9NND - chains a and c of the 6 polymer chains in the assembly; structure by electron microscopy, 2.13 A resolution.

== Chain a (and c) ==
Molecule: Endogenous retrovirus group K member 7 Pol protein
From: Homo sapiens
Notes: EC 2.7.7.49, 3.1.26.4; chain c of this document is another copy of the same molecule, construct and numbering; everything in this record applies to it too
UniProtKB: P63135 (POK7_HUMAN); residues 466-699 here correspond to UniProt positions 1226-1459 (UniProt number = residue number + 760)
Chain sequence (248 residues; row label = number of the first residue in the row):
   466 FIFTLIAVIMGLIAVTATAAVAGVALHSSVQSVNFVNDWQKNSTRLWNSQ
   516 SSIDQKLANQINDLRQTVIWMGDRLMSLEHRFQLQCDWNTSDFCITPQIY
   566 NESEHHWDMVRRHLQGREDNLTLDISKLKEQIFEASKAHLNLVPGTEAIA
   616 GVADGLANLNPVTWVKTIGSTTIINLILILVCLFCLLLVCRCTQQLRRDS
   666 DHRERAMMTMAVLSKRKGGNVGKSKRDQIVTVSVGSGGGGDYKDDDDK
Disordered / not traced: 619-713
Disulfides: C551-C559
Covalently attached groups: N-acetylglucosamine (NAG) linked to N507, N554, N585; glycan linked to N566
Differences from the reference sequence: expression tag (700-713)

== Chain a / chain c interface ==
Residue-residue contacts (57; chain a residue first):
  F466(a) - V533(c)
  F466(a) - I534(c)  hydrophobic
  F468(a) - M541(c)  hydrophobic
  A472(a) - D589(c)
  A472(a) - S591(c)
  V473(a) - E595(c)
  I474(a) - E595(c)  hydrogen bond (backbone-side chain)
  T509(a) - Q548(c)
  T509(a) - F598(c)
  R510(a) - F598(c)
  R510(a) - E599(c)  salt bridge
  W512(a) - H545(c)  hydrogen bond (backbone-side chain)
  N513(a) - H545(c)
  N513(a) - Q548(c)  hydrogen bond
  N513(a) - K594(c)
  N513(a) - F598(c)
  S514(a) - H545(c)
  S514(a) - S591(c)  hydrogen bond (backbone-side chain)
  S514(a) - K594(c)
  S514(a) - E595(c)
  Q515(a) - M541(c)
  Q515(a) - H545(c)  hydrogen bond
  Q515(a) - K594(c)  hydrogen bond (backbone-side chain)
  S516(a) - M541(c)
  S516(a) - I590(c)
  S516(a) - S591(c)
  S517(a) - E583(c)
  I518(a) - I534(c)
  I518(a) - G537(c)
  I518(a) - D538(c)
  A523(a) - I534(c)  hydrophobic
  I526(a) - R530(c)  hydrogen bond (backbone-side chain)
  N527(a) - R530(c)
  L529(a) - R530(c)
  L529(a) - V533(c)  hydrophobic
  T532(a) - V533(c)
  M536(a) - V533(c)
  M536(a) - M536(c)
  M536(a) - G537(c)
  M536(a) - L540(c)
  R539(a) - L540(c)
  R539(a) - E544(c)  salt bridge
  L543(a) - L540(c)  hydrophobic
  L543(a) - L543(c)  hydrophobic
  L543(a) - E544(c)
  R546(a) - F547(c)
  R546(a) - Q548(c)
  W553(a) - A603(c)
  W553(a) - L607(c)
  W553(a) - V608(c)  hydrophobic
  N554(a) - H604(c)
  S556(a) - Q548(c)  hydrogen bond (backbone-side chain)
  S556(a) - K602(c)
  S556(a) - A603(c)  hydrogen bond (side chain-backbone)
  D557(a) - Q548(c)  hydrogen bond (backbone-side chain)
  D557(a) - F598(c)
  D557(a) - K602(c)  salt bridge
Interface residues without a listed pair, chain a (32 interface residues in all): K506, N524, V533, L540, F547
Interface residues without a listed pair, chain c (29 interface residues in all): L529, Q550, S601

== Summary ==
The interface between chain a and chain c involves 32 residues on one side and 29 on the other; the contacts
include 10 hydrogen bonds and 3 salt bridges. Among the polar pairs are R510(a)-E599(c), R539(a)-E544(c) and
D557(a)-K602(c).
Chain a and chain c are both Endogenous retrovirus group K member 7 Pol protein (Homo sapiens); the structure,
Structure of the HERV-K (HML-2) spike complex, was determined by electron microscopy.
